Entry 2QLF (X-ray diffraction, 2.80 A resolution); this record covers chains A and C of the 7 polymer chains in the assembly.

# Chain A
Molecule: Caspase-7
From: Homo sapiens
Notes: EC 3.4.22.60; fragment: P20 subunit
UniProtKB: P55210 (CASP7_HUMAN); numbering as in UniProt (aligned over 24-196)
Chain sequence (173 residues; row label = number of the first residue in the row):
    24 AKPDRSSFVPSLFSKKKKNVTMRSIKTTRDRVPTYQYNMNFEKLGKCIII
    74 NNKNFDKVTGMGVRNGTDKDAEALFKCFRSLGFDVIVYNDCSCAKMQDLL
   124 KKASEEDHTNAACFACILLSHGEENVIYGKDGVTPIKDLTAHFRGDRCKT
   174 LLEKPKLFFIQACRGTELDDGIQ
Disordered / not traced: 24-57
UniProt features mapped onto this chain:
  - region: Lys-38 to Lys-41 (Exosite), Lys-76 to Arg-87 (Loop L1), Arg-187 to Gln-196 (Loop L2)
  - active site: His-144, Cys-186
  - site: Phe-36, Ser-37 (Cleavage), Met-45, Arg-46 (Cleavage), Ser-47, Ile-48 (Cleavage), Arg-187 (Involved in allosteric regulation)
  - modified residue: Ser-30 (Phosphoserine), Ser-37 (Phosphoserine), Thr-173 (Phosphothreonine)
  - mutagenesis: Ser-30 (S30A: Abolished phosphorylation by PAK2; when associated with A-173 and A-239; S30E: Mimics phosphorylation; does not affect thiol protease activity), Lys-38 to Lys-41 (Decreased ability to cleave PARP1 and PTGES3; Decreased ability to cleave PARP1), Lys-39 to Lys-40 (Does not affect ability to cleave PARP1; Decreased ability to cleave PARP1. Decreased RNA-binding), Lys-39 (K39E: Decreased ability to cleave PARP1), Thr-173 (T173A: Abolished phosphorylation by PAK2; when associated with A-30 and A-239), Cys-186 (C186A: Abolished thiol protease activity), Arg-187 (R187K: Does not significantly affect thiol protease catalytic efficiency; R187M/A/G: Reduced thiol protease catalytic efficiency; R187W/N: Strongly reduced thiol protease catalytic efficiency), Asp-192 (D192A: Strongly reduced thiol protease activity)

# Chain C
Molecule: Caspase-7
From: Homo sapiens
Notes: EC 3.4.22.60; fragment: P20 subunit
UniProtKB: P55210 (CASP7_HUMAN); residues 324-496 here correspond to UniProt positions 24-196 (UniProt number = residue number - 300)
Chain sequence (173 residues; row label = number of the first residue in the row):
   324 AKPDRSSFVPSLFSKKKKNVTMRSIKTTRDRVPTYQYNMNFEKLGKCIII
   374 NNKNFDKVTGMGVRNGTDKDAEALFKCFRSLGFDVIVYNDCSCAKMQDLL
   424 KKASEEDHTNAACFACILLSHGEENVIYGKDGVTPIKDLTAHFRGDRCKT
   474 LLEKPKLFFIQACRGTELDDGIQ
Disordered / not traced: 324-356
UniProt features mapped onto this chain:
  - region: Lys-338 to Lys-341 (Exosite), Lys-376 to Arg-387 (Loop L1), Arg-487 to Gln-496 (Loop L2)
  - active site: His-444, Cys-486
  - site: Phe-336, Ser-337 (Cleavage), Met-345, Arg-346 (Cleavage), Ser-347, Ile-348 (Cleavage), Arg-487 (Involved in allosteric regulation)
  - modified residue: Ser-330 (Phosphoserine), Ser-337 (Phosphoserine), Thr-473 (Phosphothreonine)

# How chain A and chain C interact
Residue-residue contacts (8; chain A residue first):
  Gly-168(A) with Ile-495(C)
  Asp-169(A) with Ile-495(C)
  Leu-175(A) with Ile-495(C), hydrophobic
  Glu-176(A) with Gln-496(C)
  Glu-190(A) with Lys-460(C), salt bridge
  Ile-195(A) with Lys-472(C); Leu-475(C), hydrophobic
  Gln-196(A) with Leu-475(C)
Other interface residues (no listed pair), chain A (8 interface residues in all): Lys-172
Other interface residues (no listed pair), chain C (7 interface residues in all): Gly-468, Asp-469

# Overview
8 residues of chain A face 7 of chain C across their interface; the contacts include 1 salt bridge. The
salt-bridged pair is Glu-190(A)/Lys-460(C).
Chain A and chain C are both Caspase-7 (Homo sapiens); the structure, Crystal Structure of Caspase-7 with
inhibitor AC-DNLD-CHO, was determined by X-ray diffraction together with 2QL5, 2QL7, 2QL9, 2QLB and 2QLJ from
the same study.
